PDB entry 8GJN | electron microscopy, 3.60 A resolution | chains A and B of the 3 polymer chains in the assembly

Chain A:
Name: Heavy chain of 17B10 Fab
Source organism: Mus musculus
Notes: antibody fragment or engineered binder
Chain sequence (138 residues; row label = number of the first residue in the row):
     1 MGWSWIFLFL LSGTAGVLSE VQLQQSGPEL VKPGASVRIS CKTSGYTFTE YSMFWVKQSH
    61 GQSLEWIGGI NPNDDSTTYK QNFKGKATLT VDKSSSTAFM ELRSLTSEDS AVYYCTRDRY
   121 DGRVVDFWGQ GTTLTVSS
Disordered / not traced: 1-19
Cystine bridges: Cys41-Cys115

Chain B:
Name: Light chain of 17B10 Fab
Source organism: Mus musculus
Notes: antibody fragment or engineered binder
Chain sequence (127 residues; numbered 1 to 127; the number before each row is that of its first residue):
     1 MRVPAHVFGF LLLWFPGTRC DIQMTQSPSS LSASLGERVS LICRASQEIS GYLSWLQQKP
    61 DGTIKRLIYA ASTLDSGVPK RFSGSRSGSE YSLTISSPES EDFADYYCLQ YASYPWTFGG
   121 GTKLEIK
Disordered / not traced: 1-21
Cystine bridges: Cys43-Cys108

Chain A / chain B interface:
Contacting residue pairs - 33 pairs, chain A then chain B:
  Phe54(A) - Tyr114(B)
  Phe54(A) - Trp116(B)  hydrophobic
  Val56(A) - Phe118(B)  hydrophobic
  Gln58(A) - Gln58(B)  hydrogen bond
  Gln58(A) - Ile64(B)
  Gln58(A) - Tyr107(B)
  Ser63(A) - Tyr107(B)
  Ser63(A) - Gly120(B)
  Leu64(A) - Tyr107(B)  hydrophobic
  Leu64(A) - Phe118(B)  hydrophobic
  Glu65(A) - Phe118(B)
  Trp66(A) - Tyr114(B)  hydrophobic
  Trp66(A) - Pro115(B)  hydrophobic
  Trp66(A) - Trp116(B)
  Trp66(A) - Phe118(B)
  Tyr79(A) - Pro115(B)
  Lys80(A) - Pro115(B)
  Tyr114(A) - Gln58(B)  hydrogen bond
  Tyr114(A) - Gly62(B)  hydrogen bond (side chain-backbone)
  Tyr114(A) - Ile64(B)  hydrophobic
  Asp118(A) - Trp116(B)
  Gly122(A) - Arg66(B)  hydrogen bond (backbone-side chain)
  Gly122(A) - Tyr69(B)
  Arg123(A) - Ser76(B)
  Val124(A) - Arg66(B)  hydrogen bond (backbone-side chain)
  Val125(A) - Leu56(B)
  Val125(A) - Arg66(B)
  Val125(A) - Leu109(B)  hydrophobic
  Asp126(A) - Arg66(B)  hydrogen bond (backbone-backbone)
  Phe127(A) - Ser76(B)
  Trp128(A) - Leu56(B)  hydrophobic
  Trp128(A) - Ile64(B)  hydrophobic
  Gln130(A) - Gly62(B)
Interface residues without a listed pair, chain A (21 interface residues in all): Thr78, Gln81
Interface residues without a listed pair, chain B (19 interface residues in all): Ser54, Lys65, Asp75, Tyr111, Gly119

In short:
21 residues of chain A face 19 of chain B across their interface, with 6 hydrogen bonds. Among the polar pairs
are Gln58(A)-Gln58(B), Tyr114(A)-Gln58(B) and Tyr114(A)-Gly62(B).
Here chain A is Heavy chain of 17B10 Fab and chain B is Light chain of 17B10 Fab, both from Mus musculus.
Entry 8GJN (17B10 fab in complex with up-RBD of SARS-CoV-2 Spike G614 trimer) was determined by electron
microscopy (same publication as 8GJM).
